PDB entry 8HH6 | electron microscopy, 2.90 A resolution | chains A and D of the 7 polymer chains in the assembly

# Chain A
Molecule: ATP synthase subunit alpha
Organism: Bacillus sp. PS3
Notes: EC 7.1.2.2
UniProt: A0A0M3VGF9 (A0A0M3VGF9_BACP3); residue numbers follow UniProt; this construct covers 2-502
Amino-acid sequence (501 residues; each row starts with the number of its first residue):
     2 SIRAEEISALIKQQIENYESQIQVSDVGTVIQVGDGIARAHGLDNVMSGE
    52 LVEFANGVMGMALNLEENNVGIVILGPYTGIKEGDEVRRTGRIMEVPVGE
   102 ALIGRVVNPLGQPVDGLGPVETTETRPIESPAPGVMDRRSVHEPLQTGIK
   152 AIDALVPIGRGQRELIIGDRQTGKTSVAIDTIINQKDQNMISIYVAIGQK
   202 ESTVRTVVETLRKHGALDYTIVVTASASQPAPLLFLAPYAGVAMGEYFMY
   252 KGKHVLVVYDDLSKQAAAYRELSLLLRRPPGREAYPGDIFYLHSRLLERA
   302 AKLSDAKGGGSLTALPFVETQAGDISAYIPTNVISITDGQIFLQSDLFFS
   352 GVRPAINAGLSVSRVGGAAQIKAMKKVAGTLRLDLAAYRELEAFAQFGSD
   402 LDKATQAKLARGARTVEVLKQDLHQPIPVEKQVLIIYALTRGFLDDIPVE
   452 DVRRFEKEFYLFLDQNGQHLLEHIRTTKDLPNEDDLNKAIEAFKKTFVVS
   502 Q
Disordered / not traced: 2-23, 502
Differences from the reference sequence: conflict Pro132 (Arg in A0A0M3VGF9), Ser193 (Cys in A0A0M3VGF9), Phe463 (Trp in A0A0M3VGF9)
Metal / ion sites: Mg2+: Thr176 (together with ATP)
Small-molecule neighbours: ATP (adenosine-5'-triphosphate): Asp170, Arg171, Gln172, Thr173, Gly174, Lys175, Thr176, Ser177, Glu320, Phe349, Arg354, Pro355, Gln422, Asp423, Leu424

# Chain D
Molecule: ATP synthase subunit beta
Organism: Bacillus sp. PS3
Notes: EC 7.1.2.2
UniProt: A0A0M4U1P9 (A0A0M4U1P9_BACP3); residues 1-473 here = UniProt positions 1-473
Amino-acid sequence (484 residues; row label = number of the first residue in the row; numbers below 1 keep their minus sign (Met-10 is residue -10)):
   -10 MHHHHHHHHHHMTRGRVIQVMGPVVDVKFENGHLPAIYNALKIQHKARNE
    40 NEVDIDLTLEVALHLGDDTVRTIAMASTDGLIRGMEVIDTGAPISVPVGE
    90 VTLGRVFNVLGEPIDLEGDIPADARRDPIHRPAPKFEELATEVEILETGI
   140 KVVDLLAPYIKGGKIGLFGGAGVGKTVLIQELIHNIAQEHGGISVFAGVG
   190 ERTREGNDLYHEMKDSGVISKTAMVFGQMNEPPGARMRVALTGLTMAEYF
   240 RDEQGQDVLLFIDNIFRFTQAGSEVSALLGRMPSAVGYQPTLATEMGQLQ
   290 ERITSTAKGSITSIQAIYVPADDYTDPAPATTFSHLDATTNLERKLAEMG
   340 IYPAVDPLASTSRALAPEIVGEEHYQVARKVQQTLQRYKELQDIIAILGM
   390 DELSDEDKLVVHRARRIQFFLSQNFHVAEQFTGQPGSYVPVKETVRGFKE
   440 ILEGKYDHLPEDAFRLVGRIEEVVEKAKAMGVEV
Disordered / not traced: -10 to 0, 472-473
Differences from the reference sequence: initiating methionine (-10); expression tag (-9 to 0)
Metal / ion sites: Mg2+: Thr165 (together with ADP, phosphate ion)
Small-molecule neighbours: ADP (adenosine-5'-diphosphate): Gly159, Ala160, Gly161, Val162, Gly163, Lys164, Thr165, Val166, Tyr341, Phe414, Ala417, Phe420, Thr421

# Chain A / chain D interface
Pairs across the interface (60):
  Ile32(A) with Gly55(D)
  Gln33(A) with His53(D); Leu54(D), hydrogen bond (side chain-backbone)
  Val34(A) with Ile26(D), hydrophobic; Leu52(D); His53(D), hydrogen bond (backbone-backbone)
  Gly35(A) with Leu52(D)
  Asp36(A) with Leu52(D); Arg270(D), salt bridge
  Tyr79(A) with Tyr27(D), hydrogen bond
  Thr80(A) with Ile26(D)
  Lys83(A) with Leu23(D), hydrogen bond (side chain-backbone); Ala25(D); His53(D)
  Glu84(A) with Leu23(D); His53(D), hydrogen bond (backbone-side chain); Gly55(D); Asp56(D), hydrogen bond (side chain-backbone); Asp57(D)
  Val107(A) with Phe125(D), hydrophobic
  Val115(A) with Phe125(D); Glu126(D)
  Asp116(A) with Phe125(D); Glu126(D)
  Gly117(A) with Glu126(D)
  Arg171(A) with Phe322(D), hydrogen bond (side chain-backbone)
  Lys201(A) with Glu290(D); His324(D); Asp326(D), salt bridge
  Glu202(A) with Phe125(D); Leu128(D); Glu290(D)
  Ser203(A) with Leu128(D); Thr130(D)
  Arg206(A) with Phe125(D), hydrogen bond (side chain-backbone); Glu126(D); Leu128(D), hydrogen bond (side chain-backbone); Thr130(D)
  Thr207(A) with Thr130(D)
  Ser227(A) with Glu290(D)
  Ala228(A) with Gly286(D); His324(D)
  Ser229(A) with Glu290(D)
  Lys265(A) with Ser323(D)
  Arg271(A) with Ser273(D); Ala274(D)
  Glu272(A) with Pro279(D); Thr280(D); Thr283(D), hydrogen bond
  Leu275(A) with Pro272(D); Pro279(D), hydrophobic
  Leu276(A) with Arg270(D)
  Arg278(A) with Gly269(D), hydrogen bond (side chain-backbone); Met271(D)
  Arg279(A) with Met271(D)
  Pro281(A) with Met271(D)
  Ala285(A) with Ala274(D), hydrophobic
  Phe350(A) with Leu347(D)
  Arg354(A) with Tyr364(D); Arg368(D)
Other interface residues (no listed pair), chain A (40 interface residues in all): Gly199, Gln200, Val209, Gln230, Ala232, Pro280, Gln322
Other interface residues (no listed pair), chain D (39 interface residues in all): Pro24, Ala122, Lys153, Gln287, Ala319, Leu325, Gln371

# In short
40 residues of chain A and 39 residues of chain D are in contact, with 11 hydrogen bonds and 2 salt bridges.
Among the polar pairs are Asp36(A)-Arg270(D), Lys201(A)-Asp326(D) and Gln33(A)-Leu54(D). Bound to chain A:
ATP. Ligands of chain D: ADP.
Here chain A is ATP synthase subunit alpha and chain D is ATP synthase subunit beta, both from Bacillus sp.
PS3. Entry 8HH6 (F1 domain of FoF1-ATPase from Bacillus PS3,step waiting,highATP) was determined by electron
microscopy (same publication as 8HH1, 8HH2, 8HH3, 8HH4, 8HH5, 8HH7 and 5 further entries).
